8S6M - chains R and M of the 5 polymer chains in the assembly; structure by X-ray diffraction, 1.67 A resolution.

Chain R:
Protein: Spike protein S1
Source organism: Severe acute respiratory syndrome coronavirus 2
UniProtKB: P0DTC2 (SPIKE_SARS2); residue numbers follow UniProt; this construct covers 328-531
Sequence (269 residues; each row starts with the number of its first residue):
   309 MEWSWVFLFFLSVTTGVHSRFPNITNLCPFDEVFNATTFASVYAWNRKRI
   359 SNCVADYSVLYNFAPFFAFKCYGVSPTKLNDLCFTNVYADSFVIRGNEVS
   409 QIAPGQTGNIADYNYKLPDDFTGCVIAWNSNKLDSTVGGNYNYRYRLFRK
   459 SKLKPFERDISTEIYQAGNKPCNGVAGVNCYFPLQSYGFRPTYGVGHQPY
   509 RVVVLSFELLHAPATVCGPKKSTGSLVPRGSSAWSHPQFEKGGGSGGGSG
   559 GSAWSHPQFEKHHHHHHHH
Unresolved in the structure: 309-332, 529-577
Construct notes: initiating methionine (309); expression tag (310-327, 532-577); variant Asp339 (Gly in P0DTC2), Thr346 (Arg in P0DTC2), Phe371 (Ser in P0DTC2), Pro373 (Ser in P0DTC2), Phe375 (Ser in P0DTC2), Ala376 (Thr in P0DTC2), Asn405 (Asp in P0DTC2), Ser408 (Arg in P0DTC2), Asn417 (Lys in P0DTC2), Lys440 (Asn in P0DTC2), Thr444 (Lys in P0DTC2), Arg452 (Leu in P0DTC2), Lys460 (Asn in P0DTC2), Asn477 (Ser in P0DTC2), Lys478 (Thr in P0DTC2), Ala484 (Glu in P0DTC2), Val486 (Phe in P0DTC2), Arg498 (Gln in P0DTC2), Tyr501 (Asn in P0DTC2), His505 (Tyr in P0DTC2)
Cystine bridges: Cys336-Cys361, Cys379-Cys432, Cys391-Cys525, Cys480-Cys488
Covalently attached groups: N-acetylglucosamine (NAG) linked to Asn343
Metal / ion sites: Ni2+: His519 (together with 1,2-ethanediol) (shared with 1 residue of chain L)
From the paper describing this entry:
  - mutagenesis - L455S: unchanged binding to VIR-7229

Chain M:
Protein: S2H97 Fab light chain
Source organism: Homo sapiens
Notes: antibody fragment or engineered binder
Sequence (218 residues; row label = number of the first residue in the row):
     1 QSVLTQPASVSGSPGQSITISCTGISSDVGGYNSVSWYQQHPGKAPKLMI
    51 YDVTNRPSGVSNRFSGSKSGNTASLTISGLQAEDEADYYCSSYTSSSTPP
   101 YVFGTGTKVSVLGQPKAAPSVTLFPPSSEELQANKATLVCLISDFYPGAV
   151 TVAWKADSSPVKAGVETTTPSKQSNNKYAASSYLSLTPEQWKSHRSYSCQ
   201 VTHEGSTVEKTVAPTECS
Unresolved in the structure: 216-218
Cystine bridges: Cys22-Cys90, Cys140-Cys199

How chain R and chain M interact:
Residue-residue contacts (9; chain R residue first):
  Trp353(R) - Tyr32(M)
  Arg355(R) - Tyr32(M)
  Arg357(R) - Asp52(M)  salt bridge
  Phe464(R) - Tyr32(M)  hydrogen bond (backbone-side chain)
  Leu518(R) - Tyr51(M)
  His519(R) - Pro57(M)
  His519(R) - Ser58(M)  hydrogen bond (backbone-backbone)
  Ala520(R) - Tyr51(M)
  Ala520(R) - Ser58(M)
Also at the interface, not in a pair above, chain R (10 interface residues in all): Thr393, Arg466, Pro521
Also at the interface, not in a pair above, chain M (7 interface residues in all): Gly30, Arg56

Overview:
The interface between chain R and chain M involves 10 residues on one side and 7 on the other; the contacts
include 2 hydrogen bonds and 1 salt bridge. Polar pairs include Arg357(R)-Asp52(M), Phe464(R)-Tyr32(M) and
His519(R)-Ser58(M). Covalently linked N-acetylglucosamine: at Asn343(R). From the paper: L455S of chain R
leaves binding to VIR-7229 unchanged.
Here chain R is Spike protein S1 (Severe acute respiratory syndrome coronavirus 2) and chain M is S2H97 Fab
light chain (Homo sapiens). Entry 8S6M (SARS-CoV-2 BQ.1.1 RBD bound to the S2V29 and the S2H97 Fab fragments)
was determined by X-ray diffraction, deposited together with 9ASD, 9ATM and 9AU2.
